PDB entry 6HJY | X-ray diffraction, 2.78 A resolution | chains E and J of the 10 polymer chains in the assembly

== Chain E ==
Name: Cys-loop ligand-gated ion channel
Organism: Dickeya chrysanthemi
UniProt: P0C7B7 (ELIC_DICCH); the construct has insertions or renumbered stretches relative to UniProt, so the offset changes along the chain: 8-163 = UniProt 8-163; 165-285 = UniProt 164-284
Sequence (278 residues; row label = number of the first residue in the row):
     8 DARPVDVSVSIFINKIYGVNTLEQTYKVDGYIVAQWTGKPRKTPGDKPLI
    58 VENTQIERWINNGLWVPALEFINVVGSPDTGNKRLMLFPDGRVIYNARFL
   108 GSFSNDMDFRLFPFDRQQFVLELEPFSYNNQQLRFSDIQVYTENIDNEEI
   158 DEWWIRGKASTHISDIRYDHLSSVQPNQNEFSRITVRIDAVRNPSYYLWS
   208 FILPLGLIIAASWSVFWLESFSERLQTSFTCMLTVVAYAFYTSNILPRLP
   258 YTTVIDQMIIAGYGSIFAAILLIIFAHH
Differences from the reference sequence: insertion (164); conflict C238 (Leu237 in P0C7B7)

== Chain J ==
Name: nanobody 72
Organism: Lama glama
Notes: antibody fragment or engineered binder
Sequence (124 residues; each row starts with the number of its first residue):
     1 QVQLQESGGGLVQAGGSLRLSCAASGRIFSTNVMGWFRQAPGKEREFVAT
    51 VGRIGGSTVYADFVKGRFTLSRDNAKNMVYLQMNSLKPEDTAVYYCGARI
   101 GGSDRLAPENYGYWGQGTQVTVSS
Disulfide bonds: C22-C96

== Interface between chain E and chain J ==
Contacting residue pairs (38; chain E residue first):
  N112(E) - R53(J)  hydrogen bond
  N112(E) - S103(J)  hydrogen bond
  D113(E) - R53(J)  salt bridge
  D113(E) - S103(J)
  Q125(E) - G102(J)
  Q125(E) - S103(J)  hydrogen bond (side chain-backbone)
  Q125(E) - D104(J)
  Q125(E) - N110(J)  hydrogen bond
  V127(E) - S103(J)
  H169(E) - D104(J)  salt bridge
  H169(E) - L106(J)
  I170(E) - D62(J)
  S171(E) - V59(J)
  S171(E) - Y60(J)
  D172(E) - T58(J)
  D172(E) - V59(J)
  D172(E) - Y60(J)  hydrogen bond (backbone-backbone)
  D172(E) - A61(J)
  D172(E) - D62(J)
  I173(E) - S57(J)
  I173(E) - T58(J)
  I173(E) - V59(J)  hydrophobic
  R174(E) - G56(J)
  R174(E) - S57(J)
  R174(E) - T58(J)  hydrogen bond (backbone-backbone)
  R174(E) - Y60(J)  hydrogen bond
  R174(E) - V64(J)
  R174(E) - G66(J)
  R174(E) - F68(J)  hydrogen bond (side chain-backbone)
  R174(E) - T69(J)  hydrogen bond
  Y175(E) - G56(J)
  Y175(E) - S57(J)
  D176(E) - G56(J)  hydrogen bond (backbone-backbone)
  E187(E) - G66(J)
  T192(E) - L106(J)
  R194(E) - D104(J)  salt bridge
  R194(E) - A107(J)
  R194(E) - E109(J)  salt bridge
Also at the interface, not in a pair above, chain E (16 interface residues in all): E129
Also at the interface, not in a pair above, chain J (21 interface residues in all): I54, R67

== In short ==
The interface between chain E and chain J involves 16 residues on one side and 21 on the other, with 10
hydrogen bonds and 4 salt bridges. Polar pairs include D113(E)-R53(J), H169(E)-D104(J) and R194(E)-D104(J).
Chain E is Cys-loop ligand-gated ion channel (Dickeya chrysanthemi) and chain J is nanobody 72 (Lama glama);
the structure, X-ray structure of a pentameric ligand gated ion channel from Erwinia chrysanthemi (ELIC)
Delta8 truncation mutant ..., was determined by X-ray diffraction, deposited together with 6HJX and 6HK0.
